8UHN - chains L and D of the 3 polymer chains in the assembly; structure by X-ray diffraction, 2.09 A resolution.

[Chain L]
Molecule: hSC44.ck.20.N32F Fab light chain
Organism: Oryctolagus cuniculus
Notes: antibody fragment or engineered binder
Chain sequence (218 residues; row label = number of the first residue in the row; a row labelled like 27A-27B holds insertion residues (27A, then the next letters in order)):
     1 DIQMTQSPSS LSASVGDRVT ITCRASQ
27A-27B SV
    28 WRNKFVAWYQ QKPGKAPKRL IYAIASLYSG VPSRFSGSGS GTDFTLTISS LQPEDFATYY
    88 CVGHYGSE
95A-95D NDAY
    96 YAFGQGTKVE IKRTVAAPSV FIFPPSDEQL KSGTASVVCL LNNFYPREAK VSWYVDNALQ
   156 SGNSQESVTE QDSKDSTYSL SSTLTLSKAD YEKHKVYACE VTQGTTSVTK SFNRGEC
Disulfides: Cys23-Cys88, Cys134-Cys194
From the paper describing this entry:
  - contacts within the chain: Trp28-Phe32 (pi stacking)

[Chain D]
Molecule: 3pHis peptide
Chain sequence (9 residues; numbered 1 to 9; the number before each row is that of its first residue):
     1 AGAGHAGAG
Not modelled in the structure: 1-3
Modified residues: His5 (N1-phosphonohistidine; NEP)

[Chain L / chain D interface]
Contacting residue pairs (18; chain L residue first):
  Trp28(L) with Gly4(D), hydrogen bond (side chain-backbone); His5(D); Ala6(D)
  Arg29(L) with Gly4(D), hydrogen bond (side chain-backbone)
  Phe32(L) with Gly4(D); His5(D)
  His91(L) with His5(D); Ala6(D), hydrogen bond (side chain-backbone)
  Tyr92(L) with Ala6(D)
  Ser94(L) with Ala6(D); Gly7(D), hydrogen bond (backbone-backbone)
  Glu95(L) with Gly7(D); Ala8(D); Gly9(D), hydrogen bond (backbone-backbone)
  Asp95B(L) with Ala6(D); Gly7(D), hydrogen bond (backbone-backbone)
  Ala95C(L) with Ala6(D)
  Tyr96(L) with His5(D)
Interface residues without a listed pair, chain L (12 interface residues in all): Gly93, Asn95A
Interface features reported in the paper:
  - residue pairs: Trp28(L)-Gly4(D)
  - epitope / paratope residues, chain L: Trp28(L), His91(L), Ser94(L), Glu95(L)
  - interface residues, chain L: His91(L), Ser94(L), Glu95(L)

[Overview]
The interface between chain L and chain D involves 12 residues on one side and 6 on the other, with 6 hydrogen
bonds. Polar pairs include Trp28(L)-Gly4(D), Arg29(L)-Gly4(D) and His91(L)-Ala6(D). The authors report a
contact between Trp28(L) and Gly4(D). From the paper: epitope/paratope residues Trp28(L), His91(L) and
Ser94(L) among others; interface residues His91(L), Ser94(L) and Glu95(L).
Here chain L is hSC44.ck.20.N32F Fab light chain (Oryctolagus cuniculus) and chain D is 3pHis peptide. Entry
8UHN (anti-Phosphohistidine Fab hSC44.ck.20.N32F with 3pHis peptide) was determined by X-ray diffraction,
deposited together with 8UHH, 8UHJ and 8UHP.
